1QR2 - chains A and B; structure by X-ray diffraction, 2.10 A resolution.

[Chain A (and B)]
Name: Protein (quinone reductase type 2)
Organism: Homo sapiens
Notes: EC 1.6.99.2; chain B of this document is another copy of the same molecule, construct and numbering; everything in this record applies to it too
Reference sequence: P16083 (NQO2_HUMAN); residues 1-230 here correspond to UniProt positions 2-231 (UniProt number = residue number + 1)
Chain sequence (230 residues; numbered 1 to 230; the number before each row is that of its first residue):
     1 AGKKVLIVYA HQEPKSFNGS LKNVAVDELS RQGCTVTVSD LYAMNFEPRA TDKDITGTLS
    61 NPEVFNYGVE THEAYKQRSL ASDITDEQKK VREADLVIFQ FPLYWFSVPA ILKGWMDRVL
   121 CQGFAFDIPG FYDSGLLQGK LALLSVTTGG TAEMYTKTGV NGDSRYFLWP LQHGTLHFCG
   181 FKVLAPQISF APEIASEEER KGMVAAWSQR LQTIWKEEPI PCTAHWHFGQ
Bound ions: Zn2+: His173, His177, Cys222
Small-molecule neighbours:
  - FAD (flavin-adenine dinucleotide), molecule 1: His11, Lys15, Ser16, Phe17, Asn18, Ser20, Pro102, Leu103, Tyr104, Trp105, Phe106, Thr147, Thr148, Gly149, Gly150, Tyr155, Pro192, Glu193, Glu197, Arg200, Lys201, Val204
  - FAD, molecule 2: Asn66, Tyr67, Gly68, Asp117
Curated features (UniProtKB/Swiss-Prot):
  - binding site (FAD): His11, Phe17 to Ser20, Leu103 to Phe106, Thr147 to Gly150, Tyr155, Glu193, Arg200
  - binding site (substrate): Phe126 to Ile128
  - binding site (Zn(2+)): His173, His177, Cys222
  - modified residue (Phosphoserine): Ser79, Ser196

[Chain A / chain B interface]
Contacting residue pairs (83; chain A residue first):
  Gln12(A) - Ala50(B)  hydrogen bond (side chain-backbone)
  Gln12(A) - Phe65(B)
  Glu13(A) - Glu63(B)
  Glu13(A) - Val64(B)
  Glu13(A) - Phe65(B)  hydrogen bond (side chain-backbone)
  Lys15(A) - Glu63(B)
  Tyr42(A) - Ala50(B)
  Asn45(A) - Arg49(B)  hydrogen bond (backbone-side chain)
  Phe46(A) - Arg49(B)  hydrogen bond (backbone-side chain)
  Glu47(A) - Arg49(B)  salt bridge
  Pro48(A) - Pro48(B)  hydrophobic
  Pro48(A) - Arg49(B)
  Pro48(A) - Ala110(B)
  Arg49(A) - Asn45(B)  hydrogen bond (side chain-backbone)
  Arg49(A) - Phe46(B)  hydrogen bond (side chain-backbone)
  Arg49(A) - Glu47(B)  salt bridge
  Arg49(A) - Pro48(B)
  Ala50(A) - Gln12(B)  hydrogen bond (backbone-side chain)
  Ala50(A) - Tyr42(B)
  Glu63(A) - Lys15(B)  hydrogen bond (backbone-side chain)
  Val64(A) - Glu13(B)
  Val64(A) - Lys15(B)
  Phe65(A) - Glu13(B)  hydrogen bond (backbone-side chain)
  Asn66(A) - Glu193(B)  hydrogen bond
  Tyr67(A) - Tyr104(B)
  Tyr104(A) - Tyr67(B)
  Tyr104(A) - Lys113(B)  hydrogen bond (backbone-side chain)
  Tyr104(A) - Asp117(B)
  Trp105(A) - Met116(B)  hydrogen bond (side chain-backbone)
  Trp105(A) - Asp117(B)
  Trp105(A) - Leu120(B)
  Trp105(A) - Phe126(B)  hydrophobic
  Trp105(A) - Gly174(B)
  Trp105(A) - Thr175(B)
  Trp105(A) - Phe178(B)  hydrophobic
  Trp105(A) - Cys179(B)  hydrophobic
  Phe106(A) - Tyr132(B)
  Phe106(A) - Trp169(B)
  Phe106(A) - Pro170(B)  hydrophobic
  Phe106(A) - His173(B)
  Phe106(A) - Gly174(B)
  Ser107(A) - Lys113(B)
  Val108(A) - Lys113(B)  hydrogen bond (backbone-side chain)
  Pro109(A) - Asp117(B)
  Ala110(A) - Pro48(B)
  Ala110(A) - Ala110(B)
  Ala110(A) - Lys113(B)
  Ala110(A) - Gly114(B)
  Ala110(A) - Asp117(B)  hydrogen bond (backbone-side chain)
  Lys113(A) - Tyr104(B)  hydrogen bond (side chain-backbone)
  Lys113(A) - Ser107(B)
  Lys113(A) - Val108(B)  hydrogen bond (side chain-backbone)
  Gly114(A) - Ala110(B)
  Met116(A) - Trp105(B)  hydrogen bond (backbone-side chain)
  Asp117(A) - Tyr104(B)
  Asp117(A) - Trp105(B)
  Asp117(A) - Pro109(B)
  Asp117(A) - Ala110(B)  hydrogen bond (side chain-backbone)
  Leu120(A) - Trp105(B)
  Phe126(A) - Trp105(B)  hydrophobic
  Tyr132(A) - Phe106(B)
  Tyr132(A) - Val160(B)  hydrogen bond (side chain-backbone)
  Tyr132(A) - Asn161(B)  hydrogen bond
  Val160(A) - Tyr132(B)
  Val160(A) - His173(B)  hydrogen bond (backbone-side chain)
  Asn161(A) - Tyr132(B)  hydrogen bond
  Asn161(A) - Trp169(B)
  Tyr166(A) - Trp169(B)
  Tyr166(A) - Phe228(B)  hydrophobic
  Trp169(A) - Phe106(B)
  Trp169(A) - Asn161(B)
  Trp169(A) - Tyr166(B)
  Pro170(A) - Trp105(B)
  Pro170(A) - Phe106(B)  hydrophobic
  His173(A) - Val160(B)  hydrogen bond (side chain-backbone)
  Gly174(A) - Trp105(B)
  Gly174(A) - Phe106(B)
  Thr175(A) - Trp105(B)
  Phe178(A) - Trp105(B)  hydrophobic
  Cys179(A) - Trp105(B)  hydrophobic
  Glu193(A) - Asn66(B)  hydrogen bond
  Phe228(A) - Tyr166(B)  hydrophobic
  Phe228(A) - Phe228(B)  hydrophobic
Other interface residues (no listed pair), chain A (45 interface residues in all): Thr51, Ile111, Gly162, Phe167
Other interface residues (no listed pair), chain B (46 interface residues in all): His11, Thr51, Ile111, Gly162, Phe167

[In short]
45 residues of chain A face 46 of chain B across their interface, with 24 hydrogen bonds and 2 salt bridges.
Polar pairs include Glu47(A)-Arg49(B), Gln12(A)-Ala50(B) and Glu13(A)-Phe65(B). Chain A binds flavin-adenine
dinucleotide.
Chain A and chain B are both Protein (quinone reductase type 2) (Homo sapiens); the structure, Human quinone
reductase type 2, was determined by X-ray diffraction together with 2QR2 from the same study.
